PDB entry 7N8N | electron microscopy, 3.89 A resolution | chains B and I of the 6 polymer chains in the assembly

Chain B:
Molecule: Histone H2B-H2A doublet
Reference sequence: A0A097I2B5 (A0A097I2B5_9VIRU); residues 23-290 here correspond to UniProt positions 2-269 (UniProt number = residue number - 21)
Sequence (297 residues; each row starts with the number of its first residue; numbers below 1 keep their minus sign (Met-6 is residue -6)):
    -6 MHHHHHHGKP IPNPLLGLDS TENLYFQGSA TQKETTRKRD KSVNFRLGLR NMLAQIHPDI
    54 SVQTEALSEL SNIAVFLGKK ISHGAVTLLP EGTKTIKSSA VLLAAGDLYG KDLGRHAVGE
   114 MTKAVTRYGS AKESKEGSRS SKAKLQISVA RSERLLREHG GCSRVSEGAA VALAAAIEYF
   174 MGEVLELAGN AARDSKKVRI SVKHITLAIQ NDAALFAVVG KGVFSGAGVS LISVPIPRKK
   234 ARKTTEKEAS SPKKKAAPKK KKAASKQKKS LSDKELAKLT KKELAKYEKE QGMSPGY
Unresolved in the structure: -6 to 29, 232-290
Construct notes: expression tag (-6 to 22)
Reported in the primary citation:
  - conformationally variable residues: Gly153 to Ser156

Chain I:
Molecule: 147-nt DNA strand
From: Escherichia coli
Sequence (147 nucleotides; each row starts with the number of its first residue; numbers below 1 keep their minus sign (DA-73 is residue -73)):
   -73 ATCTGAGAAT CCGGTGCCGA GGCCGCTCAA TTGGTCGTAG ACAGCTCTAG CACCGCTTAA
   -13 ACGCACGTAC GCGCTGTCCC CCGCGTTTTA ACCGCCAAGG GGATTACTCC CTAGTCTCCA
    47 GGCACGTGTC AGATATATAC ATCCGAT
Unresolved in the structure: -73 to -65, 61-73

Chain B / chain I interface:
Residue-residue contacts - 28 pairs, chain B then chain I:
  Lys31(B) - DA29(I)  hydrogen bond to the phosphate
  Lys31(B) - DT30(I)  salt bridge to the phosphate
  Arg32(B) - DC-48(I)  base contact
  Arg32(B) - DT-47(I)  hydrogen bond to the sugar
  Arg32(B) - DC-46(I)  hydrogen bond to the sugar
  Asn37(B) - DA-45(I)  phosphate contact
  Asn37(B) - DA-44(I)  hydrogen bond to the phosphate
  Ser54(B) - DG-53(I)  hydrogen bond to the phosphate
  Gln56(B) - DA-54(I)  hydrogen bond to the phosphate
  Thr86(B) - DG-34(I)  phosphate contact
  Lys87(B) - DG-34(I)  salt bridge to the phosphate
  Thr88(B) - DA-35(I)  phosphate contact
  Thr88(B) - DG-34(I)  hydrogen bond to the phosphate
  Lys128(B) - DT-42(I)  phosphate contact
  Lys128(B) - DG-41(I)  salt bridge to the phosphate
  Glu129(B) - DT-42(I)  phosphate contact
  Gly130(B) - DT-42(I)  phosphate contact
  Ser131(B) - DT-43(I)  hydrogen bond to the phosphate
  Ser131(B) - DT-42(I)  hydrogen bond to the phosphate
  Arg132(B) - DT-43(I)  hydrogen bond to the phosphate
  Arg132(B) - DT-42(I)  hydrogen bond to the phosphate
  Val142(B) - DT-43(I)  phosphate contact
  Ala143(B) - DA-44(I)  phosphate contact
  Glu146(B) - DT-43(I)  phosphate contact
  Arg157(B) - DA-35(I)  phosphate contact
  Arg157(B) - DG-34(I)  phosphate contact
  Arg192(B) - DA-54(I)  sugar contact
  Arg192(B) - DG-53(I)  phosphate contact
Also at the interface, not in a pair above, chain B (21 interface residues in all): Val55, Ser134, Arg147
Also at the interface, not in a pair above, chain I (15 interface residues in all): DA-33

Overview:
21 residues of chain B and 15 residues of chain I are in contact, with 11 hydrogen bonds and 3 salt bridges.
Polar pairs include Arg32(B)-DT-47(I), Arg32(B)-DC-46(I) and Lys31(B)-DA29(I). From the paper: conformational
variability at Gly153(B).
Chain B is Histone H2B-H2A doublet and chain I is a 147-nt DNA strand (Escherichia coli); the structure,
Melbournevirus nucleosome like particle, was determined by electron microscopy.
